PDB entry 6OZR | X-ray diffraction, 2.15 A resolution | chains A and D of the 4 polymer chains in the assembly

== Chain A ==
Name: Endonuclease V
Organism: Mus musculus
Notes: EC 3.1.26.-
UniProt: Q8C9A2 (ENDOV_MOUSE); residues 1-253 here = UniProt positions 1-253
Amino-acid sequence (253 residues; row label = number of the first residue in the row):
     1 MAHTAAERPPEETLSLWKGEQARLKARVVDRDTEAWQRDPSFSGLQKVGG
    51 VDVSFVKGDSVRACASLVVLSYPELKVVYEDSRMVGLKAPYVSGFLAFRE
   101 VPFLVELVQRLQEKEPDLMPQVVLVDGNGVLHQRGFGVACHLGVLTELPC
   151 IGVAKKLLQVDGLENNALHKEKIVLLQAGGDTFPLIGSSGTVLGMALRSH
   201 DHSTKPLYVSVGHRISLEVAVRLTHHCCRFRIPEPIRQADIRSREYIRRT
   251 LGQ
Disordered / not traced: 1-6, 250-253
Ion coordination: Mg2+: Asp-52, Asp-126, Asp-240 (shared with 1 residue of chain C); K+: Asp-52, Asp-126 (shared with 2 residues of chain C)
UniProt features mapped onto this chain:
  - binding site (Mg(2+)): Asp-52, Asp-126
  - site: Tyr-91 (Interaction with target DNA)
  - mutagenesis: Ser-93 (S93P: No effect on activity), Gln-133 (Q133P: No effect on activity)
From the paper describing this entry:
  - mutagenesis - K155A: abolished catalytic activity
  - mutagenesis - K155M, R244A (10-fold): decreased catalytic activity
  - catalytic residues: Asp-240 (proposed by the authors, not directly observed)

== Chain D ==
Molecule: DNA/RNA
Sequence (23 nucleotides; each row starts with the number of its first residue):
     1 CGGUAACCCIAUAUGCAUGCAUU
Disordered / not traced: 1-8
Ion coordination: K+: A11, U12 (shared with 3 residues of chain B); Mg2+: U12 (shared with 3 residues of chain B)

== Chain A / chain D interface ==
Residue-residue contacts (17; chain A residue first):
  Lys-57(A) / U23(D)  sugar contact
  Lys-156(A) / U23(D)  hydrogen bond to the base
  His-200(A) / U18(D)  salt bridge to the phosphate
  His-202(A) / U18(D)  sugar contact
  Ser-203(A) / U18(D)  phosphate contact
  Ser-203(A) / G19(D)  hydrogen bond to the phosphate
  Thr-204(A) / G19(D)  hydrogen bond to the phosphate
  Lys-205(A) / G19(D)  hydrogen bond to the phosphate
  Lys-205(A) / C20(D)  phosphate contact
  Phe-230(A) / A17(D)  phosphate contact
  Phe-230(A) / U18(D)  phosphate contact
  Arg-231(A) / U18(D)  hydrogen bond to the phosphate
  Arg-231(A) / G19(D)  phosphate contact
  Arg-237(A) / C16(D)  hydrogen bond to the phosphate
  Arg-237(A) / A17(D)  salt bridge to the phosphate
  Ile-241(A) / C16(D)  phosphate contact
  Arg-244(A) / C16(D)  salt bridge to the phosphate

== Summary ==
12 residues of chain A face 6 of chain D across their interface; the contacts include 6 hydrogen bonds and 3
salt bridges. Among the polar pairs are Lys-156(A)/U23(D), Ser-203(A)/G19(D) and Thr-204(A)/G19(D). From the
paper: the catalytic residue Asp-240(A); K155M and R244A of chain A reduce catalytic activity.
Here chain A is Endonuclease V (Mus musculus) and chain D is DNA/RNA. Entry 6OZR (Crystal structure of Mus
musculus (Mm) Endonuclease V in complex with a 23mer RNA oligo containing ...) was determined by X-ray
diffraction (same publication as 6OZF, 6OZG, 6OZH, 6OZI, 6OZJ, 6OZK and 7 further entries).
